PDB entry 3JBX | electron microscopy, 3.40 A resolution | chains C and K of the 12 polymer chains in the assembly

# Chain C
Molecule: V(D)J recombination-activating protein 1
From: Danio rerio
Notes: EC 3.1.-.-, 6.3.2.-
UniProtKB: O13033 (RAG1_DANRE); residue numbers follow UniProt; this construct covers 271-1031
Chain sequence (764 residues; row label = number of the first residue in the row):
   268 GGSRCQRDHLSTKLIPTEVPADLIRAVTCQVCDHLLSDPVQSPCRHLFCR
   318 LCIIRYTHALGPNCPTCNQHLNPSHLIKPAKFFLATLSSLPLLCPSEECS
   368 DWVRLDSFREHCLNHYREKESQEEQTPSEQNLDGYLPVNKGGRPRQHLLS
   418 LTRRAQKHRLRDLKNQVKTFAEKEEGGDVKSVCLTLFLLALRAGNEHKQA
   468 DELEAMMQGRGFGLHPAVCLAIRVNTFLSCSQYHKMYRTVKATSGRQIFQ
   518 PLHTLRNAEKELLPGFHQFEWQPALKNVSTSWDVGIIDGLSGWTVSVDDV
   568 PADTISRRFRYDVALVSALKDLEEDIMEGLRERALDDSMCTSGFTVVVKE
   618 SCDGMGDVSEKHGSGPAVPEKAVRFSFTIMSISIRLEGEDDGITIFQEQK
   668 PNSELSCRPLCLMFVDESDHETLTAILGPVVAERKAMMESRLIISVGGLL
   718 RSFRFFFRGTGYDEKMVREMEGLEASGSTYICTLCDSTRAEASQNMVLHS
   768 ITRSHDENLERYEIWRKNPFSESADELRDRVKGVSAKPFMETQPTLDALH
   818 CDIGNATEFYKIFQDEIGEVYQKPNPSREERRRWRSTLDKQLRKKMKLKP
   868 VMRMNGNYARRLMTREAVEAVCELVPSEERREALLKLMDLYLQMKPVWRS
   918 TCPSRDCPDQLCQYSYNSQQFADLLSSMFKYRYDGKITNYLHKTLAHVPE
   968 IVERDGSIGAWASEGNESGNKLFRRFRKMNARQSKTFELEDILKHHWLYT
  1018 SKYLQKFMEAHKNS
Unresolved in the structure: 268-479, 1030-1031
Construct notes: expression tag (268-270)
Metal / ion sites: Mg2+: Asp620, Glu984 (shared with 1 residue of chain F); Zn2+: Cys749, Cys752, His959
What the authors report for this chain:
  - self-association interface (contacts with another copy of this molecule); pairs are residue here / residue on that copy: Glu627-Arg860
  - binding site for the 15-nt DNA strand: Pro913, Arg916, Ser917, Thr918, Asp923

# Chain K
Molecule: 14-nt DNA strand
Sequence (14 nucleotides; each row starts with the number of its first residue):
     1 GCGATGGTTAACCA

# How chain C and chain K interact
Pairs across the interface (9):
  Glu741(C) - DG6(K)  phosphate contact
  Ala742(C) - DA4(K)  phosphate contact
  Ala742(C) - DT5(K)  sugar contact
  Gly744(C) - DT5(K)  base contact
  Ser745(C) - DT5(K)  phosphate contact
  Thr746(C) - DG6(K)  hydrogen bond to the phosphate
  Arg795(C) - DG6(K)  salt bridge to the phosphate
  Met869(C) - DG1(K)  base contact
  Arg870(C) - DG1(K)  base contact
Also at the interface, not in a pair above, chain K (5 interface residues in all): DG7

# Summary
Chain C and chain K form an interface of 8 and 5 residues respectively; the contacts include 1 hydrogen bond
and 1 salt bridge. Among the polar pairs are Thr746(C)-DG6(K) and Arg795(C)-DG6(K). From the paper: a binding
site for the 15-nt DNA strand at Pro913(C), Arg916(C) and Ser917(C) among others; a self-association interface
involving Glu627(C).
Chain C is V(D)J recombination-activating protein 1 (Danio rerio) and chain K is a 14-nt DNA strand; the
structure, Cryo-electron microscopy structure of RAG Signal End Complex (C2 symmetry), was determined by
electron microscopy together with 3JBW and 3JBY from the same study.
